Entry 3UCE (X-ray diffraction, 1.80 A resolution); this record covers chains C and D of the 4 polymer chains in the assembly.

[Chain C (and D)]
Protein: Dehydrogenase
From: Vibrio vulnificus
Notes: chain D of this document is another copy of the same molecule, construct and numbering; everything in this record applies to it too
Reference sequence: Q7MBY8 (Q7MBY8_VIBVY); residue numbers follow UniProt; this construct covers 1-223
Chain sequence (223 residues; each row starts with the number of its first residue):
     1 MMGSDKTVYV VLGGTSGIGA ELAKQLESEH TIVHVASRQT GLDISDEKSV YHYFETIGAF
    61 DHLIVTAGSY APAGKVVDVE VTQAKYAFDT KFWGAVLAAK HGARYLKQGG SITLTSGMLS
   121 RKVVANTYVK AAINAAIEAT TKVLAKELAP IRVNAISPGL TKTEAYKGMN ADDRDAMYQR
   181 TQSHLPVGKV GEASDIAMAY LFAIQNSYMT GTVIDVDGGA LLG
Unresolved in the structure: 1-4
Small-molecule neighbours: NADPH (NDP; NADPH dihydro-nicotinamide-adenine-dinucleotide phosphate): Gly13, Thr15, Ser16, Gly17, Ile18, Gly19, Ser37, Arg38, Gln39, Leu42, Asp43, Ile44, Ser45, Thr66, Ala67, Gly68, Ser69, Thr90, Lys91, Thr115, Ser116, Gly117, Pro158, Gly159, Leu160, Thr161, Thr163, Glu164, Ala165, Tyr166

[Interface between chain C and chain D]
Contacting residue pairs (70; chain C residue first):
  Lys142(C) - Leu222(D)
  Ala145(C) - Leu222(D)  hydrophobic
  Lys146(C) - Leu222(D)  hydrogen bond (side chain-backbone)
  Lys146(C) - Gly223(D)
  Ala149(C) - Pro186(D)
  Pro150(C) - Pro186(D)
  Arg152(C) - Val187(D)
  Gly159(C) - Tyr208(D)
  Leu160(C) - Tyr208(D)  hydrogen bond (backbone-side chain)
  Leu185(C) - Tyr208(D)
  Pro186(C) - Ala149(D)
  Pro186(C) - Pro150(D)
  Pro186(C) - Thr210(D)
  Val187(C) - Ser207(D)
  Val187(C) - Tyr208(D)  hydrophobic
  Val187(C) - Thr210(D)
  Lys189(C) - Ser207(D)  hydrogen bond
  Lys189(C) - Tyr208(D)
  Val190(C) - Tyr208(D)
  Gly191(C) - Tyr208(D)  hydrogen bond (backbone-side chain)
  Asp195(C) - Asn206(D)  hydrogen bond (backbone-side chain)
  Asp195(C) - Ser207(D)
  Asp195(C) - Tyr208(D)
  Ile196(C) - Tyr208(D)  hydrophobic
  Met198(C) - Phe202(D)  hydrophobic
  Met198(C) - Gln205(D)
  Met198(C) - Asn206(D)
  Ala199(C) - Phe202(D)  hydrophobic
  Phe202(C) - Met198(D)  hydrophobic
  Phe202(C) - Ala199(D)  hydrophobic
  Phe202(C) - Phe202(D)  hydrophobic
  Phe202(C) - Ile214(D)  hydrophobic
  Gln205(C) - Met198(D)
  Asn206(C) - Asp195(D)  hydrogen bond (side chain-backbone)
  Asn206(C) - Met198(D)
  Asn206(C) - Val216(D)
  Ser207(C) - Val187(D)
  Ser207(C) - Lys189(D)  hydrogen bond
  Ser207(C) - Asp195(D)
  Tyr208(C) - Gly159(D)
  Tyr208(C) - Leu160(D)  hydrogen bond (side chain-backbone)
  Tyr208(C) - Leu185(D)
  Tyr208(C) - Val187(D)  hydrophobic
  Tyr208(C) - Lys189(D)
  Tyr208(C) - Val190(D)
  Tyr208(C) - Gly191(D)
  Tyr208(C) - Asp195(D)
  Tyr208(C) - Ile196(D)  hydrophobic
  Tyr208(C) - Val216(D)
  Tyr208(C) - Asp217(D)  hydrogen bond (backbone-backbone)
  Tyr208(C) - Gly218(D)  hydrogen bond (backbone-backbone)
  Met209(C) - Asp215(D)
  Thr210(C) - Val187(D)
  Thr210(C) - Gly218(D)
  Thr210(C) - Gly219(D)
  Gly211(C) - Leu222(D)
  Thr212(C) - Asp215(D)  hydrogen bond (side chain-backbone)
  Ile214(C) - Phe202(D)  hydrophobic
  Asp215(C) - Met209(D)
  Asp215(C) - Thr212(D)  hydrogen bond (backbone-side chain)
  Val216(C) - Asn206(D)
  Val216(C) - Tyr208(D)
  Asp217(C) - Tyr208(D)  hydrogen bond (backbone-backbone)
  Gly218(C) - Tyr208(D)  hydrogen bond (backbone-backbone)
  Gly218(C) - Thr210(D)
  Gly219(C) - Thr210(D)
  Leu222(C) - Lys142(D)
  Leu222(C) - Ala145(D)  hydrophobic
  Leu222(C) - Lys146(D)  hydrogen bond (backbone-side chain)
  Gly223(C) - Lys146(D)  hydrogen bond (backbone-side chain)
Other interface residues (no listed pair), chain D (35 interface residues in all): Arg152, Gly211

[Summary]
The chain C/chain D interface involves 35 residues from each chain, with 16 hydrogen bonds. Among the polar
pairs are Lys146(C)-Leu222(D), Leu160(C)-Tyr208(D) and Lys189(C)-Ser207(D). Bound to chain C: NADPH.
Chain C and chain D are both Dehydrogenase (Vibrio vulnificus); the structure, Crystal structure of a
small-chain dehydrogenase in complex with NADPH, was determined by X-ray diffraction together with 3UCF from
the same study.
